3LZF - chains A and H of the 4 polymer chains in the assembly; structure by X-ray diffraction, 2.80 A resolution.

[Chain A]
Protein: Hemagglutinin, HA1 Subunit
Source organism: Influenza A virus
Notes: fragment: Ectodomain HA1, residues 18-344
UniProt: Q9WFX3 (HEMA_I18A0); the construct lacks a stretch of the UniProt sequence, so the offset changes along the chain: 11-54 = UniProt 18-61; 55-83 = UniProt 63-91; 84-95 = UniProt 93-104; 96-125 = UniProt 106-135; 3 more segments
Sequence (331 residues; each row starts with the number of its first residue; a row labelled like 125A-125C holds insertion residues (125A, then the next letters in order)):
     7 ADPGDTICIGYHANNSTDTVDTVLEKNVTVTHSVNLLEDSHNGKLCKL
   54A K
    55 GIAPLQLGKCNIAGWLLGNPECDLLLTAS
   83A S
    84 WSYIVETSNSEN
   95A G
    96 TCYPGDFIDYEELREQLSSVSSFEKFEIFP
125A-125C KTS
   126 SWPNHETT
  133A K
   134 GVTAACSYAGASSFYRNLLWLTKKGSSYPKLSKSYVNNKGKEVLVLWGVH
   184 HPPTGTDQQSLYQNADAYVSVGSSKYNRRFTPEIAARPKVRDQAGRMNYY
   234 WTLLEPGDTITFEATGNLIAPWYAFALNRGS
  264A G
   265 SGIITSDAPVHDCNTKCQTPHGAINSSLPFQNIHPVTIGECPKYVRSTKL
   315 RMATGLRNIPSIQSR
Unresolved in the structure: 7-10, 326-329
Differences from the reference sequence: expression tag (7-10)
Cystine bridges: Cys-52/Cys-277, Cys-64/Cys-76, Cys-97/Cys-139, Cys-281/Cys-305
Glycans and other covalent adducts: N-acetylglucosamine (NAG) linked to Asn-21, Asn-33, Asn-95, Asn-289
Curated features (UniProtKB/Swiss-Prot):
  - site: Arg-329 (Cleavage)
  - glycosylation (N-linked (GlcNAc...) asparagine): Asn-20, Asn-21, Asn-33, Asn-95, Asn-289

[Chain H]
Protein: 2D1 Fab, Heavy Chain
Source organism: Homo sapiens
Notes: antibody fragment or engineered binder
Sequence (230 residues; numbered 1 to 228 plus 14 insertion-coded residues; 12 numbers in that range are skipped by the numbering (no residue carries them; nothing is unmodelled there); the number before each row is that of its first residue; a row labelled like 35A-35B holds insertion residues (35A, then the next letters in order)):
     1 EVQLVESGPALVKPTQTLTLTCSFSGFSLSTSGMS
35A-35B VS
    36 WIRQPPGKALEWLALID
   52A W
    53 DDDTYYITYS
62A-62B SS
    63 LKTRLTISKDTSKSQVVLTM
82A-82C TNM
    83 DPVDTATYYCARTLRVSG
100A-100F DYVRDF
   101 DLWGRGTLVTVSSASTKGPSVFPLAP
   129 SSKSTSGGTAALGCLVKDYFPEPVTV
   156 SW
   162 NSGALTSG
   171 VHTFPAVLQS
   182 SGLYSLSSVVTVPSSSLGT
   203 Q
   205 TYICNVNHKPSNTKVDKRVEPKSC
Unresolved in the structure: 1, 129-136, 224-228
Cystine bridges: Cys-22/Cys-92, Cys-142/Cys-208

[Chain A / chain H interface]
Pairs across the interface - 27 pairs, chain A then chain H:
  Thr-125B(A) with Tyr-58(H)
  Pro-128(A) with Tyr-58(H); Arg-97(H)
  Asn-129(A) with Arg-97(H), hydrogen bond; Val-100C(H)
  Lys-157(A) with Asp-52(H), salt bridge; Asp-54(H), salt bridge; Thr-56(H)
  Gly-158(A) with Asp-53(H)
  Ser-159(A) with Thr-31(H); Ser-99(H)
  Ser-160(A) with Arg-97(H), hydrogen bond (side chain-backbone); Val-98(H); Ser-99(H), hydrogen bond
  Tyr-161(A) with Ser-99(H), hydrogen bond (backbone-side chain); Gly-100(H), hydrogen bond (backbone-backbone)
  Pro-162(A) with Arg-97(H); Gly-100(H); Asp-100A(H); Val-100C(H), hydrophobic
  Lys-163(A) with Gly-100(H); Asp-100A(H), hydrogen bond (backbone-backbone); Tyr-100B(H)
  Asn-197(A) with Ser-99(H); Gly-100(H)
  Glu-246(A) with Tyr-100B(H), hydrogen bond
  Thr-248(A) with Gly-100(H)
Also at the interface, not in a pair above, chain A (15 interface residues in all): Ser-165, Gln-196
Also at the interface, not in a pair above, chain H (16 interface residues in all): Ser-32, Gly-33, Thr-95

[Summary]
15 residues of chain A and 16 residues of chain H are in contact; the contacts include 7 hydrogen bonds and 2
salt bridges. Among the polar pairs are Lys-157(A)/Asp-52(H), Lys-157(A)/Asp-54(H) and Asn-129(A)/Arg-97(H).
N-acetylglucosamine is covalently linked to Asn-21(A), Asn-33(A), Asn-95(A) and Asn-289(A).
Chain A is Hemagglutinin, HA1 Subunit (Influenza A virus) and chain H is 2D1 Fab, Heavy Chain (Homo sapiens);
the structure, Crystal Structure of Fab 2D1 in Complex with the 1918 Influenza Virus Hemagglutinin, was
determined by X-ray diffraction (same publication as 3LZG).
